PDB entry 2QJI | X-ray diffraction, 2.80 A resolution | chains D and N of the 10 polymer chains in the assembly

[Chain D (and N)]
Name: Putative aldolase MJ0400
Organism: Methanocaldococcus jannaschii
Notes: EC 4.2.1.-; chain N of this document is another copy of the same molecule, construct and numbering; everything in this record applies to it too
Reference sequence: Q57843 (Y400_METJA); numbering as in UniProt (aligned over 1-273)
Chain sequence (273 residues; numbered 1 to 273; the number before each row is that of its first residue):
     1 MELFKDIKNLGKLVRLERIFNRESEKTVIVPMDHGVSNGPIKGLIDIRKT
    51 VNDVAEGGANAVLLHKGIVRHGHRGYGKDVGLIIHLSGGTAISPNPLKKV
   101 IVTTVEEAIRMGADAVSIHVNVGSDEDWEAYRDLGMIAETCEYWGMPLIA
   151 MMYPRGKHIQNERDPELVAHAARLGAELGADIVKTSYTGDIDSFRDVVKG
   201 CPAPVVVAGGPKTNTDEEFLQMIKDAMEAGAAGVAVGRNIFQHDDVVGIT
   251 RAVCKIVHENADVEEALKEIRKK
Unresolved in the structure: 1, 273
Glycans and other covalent adducts: 1,3-dihydroxyacetonephosphate (13P) linked to Lys-184
Residues lining bound ligands: 1,3-dihydroxyacetonephosphate (13P): Pro-31, Asp-33, His-34, Met-151, Tyr-153, Ala-208, Gly-209, Gly-210, Ala-235, Val-236, Gly-237, Arg-238

[How chain D and chain N interact]
Contacting residue pairs (37; chain D residue first):
  Leu-10(D) / Val-69(N)  hydrophobic
  Leu-10(D) / Met-111(N)
  Gly-11(D) / Arg-110(N)
  Gly-11(D) / Met-111(N)
  Gly-11(D) / Gly-112(N)
  Val-14(D) / Met-111(N)
  Val-14(D) / Gly-112(N)
  Arg-15(D) / Ile-109(N)  hydrogen bond (side chain-backbone)
  Arg-15(D) / Gly-112(N)
  Glu-17(D) / His-73(N)
  Arg-18(D) / Arg-18(N)
  Arg-18(D) / Asp-114(N)  salt bridge
  Arg-22(D) / Gly-75(N)
  Val-69(D) / Leu-10(N)  hydrophobic
  His-73(D) / Glu-17(N)  salt bridge
  Gly-75(D) / Arg-22(N)  hydrogen bond (backbone-side chain)
  Asp-79(D) / Glu-17(N)
  Asp-79(D) / Arg-22(N)  salt bridge
  Glu-106(D) / Trp-144(N)
  Ile-109(D) / Arg-15(N)  hydrogen bond (backbone-side chain)
  Ile-109(D) / Ile-109(N)  hydrophobic
  Ile-109(D) / Trp-144(N)  hydrophobic
  Arg-110(D) / Gly-11(N)
  Arg-110(D) / Tyr-143(N)  hydrogen bond (side chain-backbone)
  Arg-110(D) / Trp-144(N)
  Arg-110(D) / Gly-145(N)
  Met-111(D) / Leu-10(N)
  Met-111(D) / Gly-11(N)
  Gly-112(D) / Gly-11(N)
  Gly-112(D) / Val-14(N)
  Gly-112(D) / Arg-15(N)
  Asp-114(D) / Arg-18(N)  salt bridge
  Tyr-143(D) / Arg-110(N)  hydrogen bond (backbone-side chain)
  Trp-144(D) / Glu-106(N)
  Trp-144(D) / Ile-109(N)  hydrophobic
  Trp-144(D) / Arg-110(N)
  Trp-144(D) / Trp-144(N)  hydrophobic
Interface residues without a listed pair, chain D (22 interface residues in all): Asn-9, Arg-70, Gly-145
Interface residues without a listed pair, chain N (24 interface residues in all): Asn-9, Leu-13, Arg-70, Arg-74, Glu-142

[Overview]
The interface between chain D and chain N involves 22 residues on one side and 24 on the other; the contacts
include 5 hydrogen bonds and 4 salt bridges. Among the polar pairs are Arg-18(D)/Asp-114(N),
His-73(D)/Glu-17(N) and Asp-79(D)/Arg-22(N). Covalently linked 1,3-dihydroxyacetonephosphate: at Lys-184(D).
Both chains are Putative aldolase MJ0400 (Methanocaldococcus jannaschii). Entry 2QJI (M. jannaschii ADH
synthase complexed with dihydroxyacetone phosphate and glycerol) was determined by X-ray diffraction (same
publication as 2QJH).
